4OIQ - chains D and G of the 9 polymer chains in the assembly; structure by X-ray diffraction, 3.62 A resolution.

Chain D:
Molecule: DNA-directed RNA polymerase subunit beta'
Source organism: Thermus thermophilus
Notes: EC 2.7.7.6
UniProtKB: Q8RQE8 (RPOC_THET8); residue numbers follow UniProt; this construct covers 1-1524
Chain sequence (1524 residues; row label = number of the first residue in the row):
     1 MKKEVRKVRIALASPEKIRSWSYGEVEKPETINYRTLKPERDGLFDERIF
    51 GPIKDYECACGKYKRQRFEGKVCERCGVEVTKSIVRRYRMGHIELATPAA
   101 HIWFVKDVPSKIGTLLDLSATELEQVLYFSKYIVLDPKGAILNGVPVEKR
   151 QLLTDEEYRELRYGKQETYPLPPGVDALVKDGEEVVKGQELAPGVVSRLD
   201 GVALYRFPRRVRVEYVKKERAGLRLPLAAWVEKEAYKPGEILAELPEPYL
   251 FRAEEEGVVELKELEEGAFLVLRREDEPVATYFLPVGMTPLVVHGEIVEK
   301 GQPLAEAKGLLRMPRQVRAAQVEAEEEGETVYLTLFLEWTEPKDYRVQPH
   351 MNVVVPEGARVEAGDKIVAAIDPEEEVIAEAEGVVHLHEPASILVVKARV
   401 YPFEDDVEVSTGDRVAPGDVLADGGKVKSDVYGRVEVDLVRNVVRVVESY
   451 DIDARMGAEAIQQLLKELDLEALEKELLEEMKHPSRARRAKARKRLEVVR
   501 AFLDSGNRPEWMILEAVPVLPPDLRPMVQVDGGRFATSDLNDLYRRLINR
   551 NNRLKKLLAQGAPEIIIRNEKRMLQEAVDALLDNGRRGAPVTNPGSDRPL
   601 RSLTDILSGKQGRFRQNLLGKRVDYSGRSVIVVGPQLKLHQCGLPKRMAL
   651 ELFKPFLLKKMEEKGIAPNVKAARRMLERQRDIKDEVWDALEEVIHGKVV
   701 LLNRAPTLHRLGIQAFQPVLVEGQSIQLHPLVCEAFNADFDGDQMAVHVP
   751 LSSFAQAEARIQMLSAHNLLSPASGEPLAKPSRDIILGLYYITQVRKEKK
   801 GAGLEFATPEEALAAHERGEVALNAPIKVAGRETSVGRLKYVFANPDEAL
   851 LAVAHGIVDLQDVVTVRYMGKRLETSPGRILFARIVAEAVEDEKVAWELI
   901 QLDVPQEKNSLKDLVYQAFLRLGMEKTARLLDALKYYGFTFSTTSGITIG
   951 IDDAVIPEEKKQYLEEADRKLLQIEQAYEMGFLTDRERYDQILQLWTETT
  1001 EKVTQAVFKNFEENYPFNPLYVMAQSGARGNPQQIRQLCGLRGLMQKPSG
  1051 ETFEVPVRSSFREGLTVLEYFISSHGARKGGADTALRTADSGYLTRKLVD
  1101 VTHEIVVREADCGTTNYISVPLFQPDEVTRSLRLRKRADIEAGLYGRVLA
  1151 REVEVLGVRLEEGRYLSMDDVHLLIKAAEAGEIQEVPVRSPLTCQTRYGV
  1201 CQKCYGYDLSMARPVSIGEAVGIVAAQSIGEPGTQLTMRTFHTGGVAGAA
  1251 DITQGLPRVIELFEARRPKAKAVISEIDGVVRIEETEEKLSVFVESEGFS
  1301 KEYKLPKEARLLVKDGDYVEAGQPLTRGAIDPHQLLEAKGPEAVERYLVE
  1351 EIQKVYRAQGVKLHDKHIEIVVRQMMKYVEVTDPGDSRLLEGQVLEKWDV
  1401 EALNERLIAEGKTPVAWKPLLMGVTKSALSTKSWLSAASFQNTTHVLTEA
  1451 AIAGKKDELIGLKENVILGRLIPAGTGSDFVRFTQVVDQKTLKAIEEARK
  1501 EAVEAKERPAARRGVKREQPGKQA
Not modelled in the structure: 1-2, 1239-1251, 1503-1524
Bound ions: Zn2+ site 1: Cys58, Cys60, Cys73, Cys76; Mg2+ site 1: Asp739, Asp741, Asp743; Mg2+ site 2 near Lys840 (its only coordinating residue here); Mg2+ site 3 near Trp897 (its only coordinating residue here); Zn2+ site 2: Cys1112, Cys1194, Cys1201, Cys1204

Chain G:
Molecule: 21-nt DNA strand
Sequence (21 nucleotides; numbered 1 to 21; the number before each row is that of its first residue):
     1 CCTGCATCCGTGAGTCGAGGG
Not modelled in the structure: 1-3, 20-21

Interface between chain D and chain G:
Contacting residue pairs (18):
  Arg586(D) with DG10(G), phosphate contact; DT11(G), salt bridge to the phosphate
  Lys610(D) with DG14(G), salt bridge to the phosphate; DT15(G), salt bridge to the phosphate
  Arg615(D) with DA13(G), salt bridge to the phosphate
  Arg622(D) with DG17(G), salt bridge to the phosphate
  Arg628(D) with DG17(G), hydrogen bond to the sugar
  Ala705(D) with DC16(G), sugar contact
  Pro706(D) with DT15(G), sugar contact
  Thr1088(D) with DG14(G), hydrogen bond to the base
  Ala1089(D) with DG14(G), sugar contact
  Gly1092(D) with DG14(G), sugar contact
  Tyr1093(D) with DG12(G), sugar contact; DA13(G), sugar contact; DG14(G), sugar contact
  Gln1441(D) with DG12(G), sugar contact
  Asn1442(D) with DT11(G), sugar contact; DG12(G), hydrogen bond to the phosphate
Interface residues without a listed pair, chain D (15 interface residues in all): Arg1096, Thr1443

Overview:
The interface between chain D and chain G involves 15 residues on one side and 8 on the other, with 3 hydrogen
bonds and 5 salt bridges. Polar contacts include Thr1088(D)-DG14(G), Arg628(D)-DG17(G) and Asn1442(D)-DG12(G).
Cys58(D), Cys60(D), Cys73(D) and Cys76(D) form the Zn2+ site 1.
Here chain D is DNA-directed RNA polymerase subunit beta' (Thermus thermophilus) and chain G is a 21-nt DNA
strand. Entry 4OIQ (Crystal structure of Thermus thermophilus transcription initiation complex soaked with
GE23077 and rifampicin) was determined by X-ray diffraction, deposited together with 4MQ9, 4OIN, 4OIO, 4OIP
and 4OIR.
